PDB entry 7RQX | electron microscopy, 3.36 A resolution | chains C and D of the 4 polymer chains in the assembly

== Chain C (and D) ==
Name: Transient receptor potential cation channel subfamily V member 1
From: Rattus norvegicus
Notes: chain D of this document is another copy of the same molecule, construct and numbering; everything in this record applies to it too
Reference sequence: O35433 (TRPV1_RAT); numbering as in UniProt (aligned over 1-838)
Sequence (868 residues; row label = number of the first residue in the row):
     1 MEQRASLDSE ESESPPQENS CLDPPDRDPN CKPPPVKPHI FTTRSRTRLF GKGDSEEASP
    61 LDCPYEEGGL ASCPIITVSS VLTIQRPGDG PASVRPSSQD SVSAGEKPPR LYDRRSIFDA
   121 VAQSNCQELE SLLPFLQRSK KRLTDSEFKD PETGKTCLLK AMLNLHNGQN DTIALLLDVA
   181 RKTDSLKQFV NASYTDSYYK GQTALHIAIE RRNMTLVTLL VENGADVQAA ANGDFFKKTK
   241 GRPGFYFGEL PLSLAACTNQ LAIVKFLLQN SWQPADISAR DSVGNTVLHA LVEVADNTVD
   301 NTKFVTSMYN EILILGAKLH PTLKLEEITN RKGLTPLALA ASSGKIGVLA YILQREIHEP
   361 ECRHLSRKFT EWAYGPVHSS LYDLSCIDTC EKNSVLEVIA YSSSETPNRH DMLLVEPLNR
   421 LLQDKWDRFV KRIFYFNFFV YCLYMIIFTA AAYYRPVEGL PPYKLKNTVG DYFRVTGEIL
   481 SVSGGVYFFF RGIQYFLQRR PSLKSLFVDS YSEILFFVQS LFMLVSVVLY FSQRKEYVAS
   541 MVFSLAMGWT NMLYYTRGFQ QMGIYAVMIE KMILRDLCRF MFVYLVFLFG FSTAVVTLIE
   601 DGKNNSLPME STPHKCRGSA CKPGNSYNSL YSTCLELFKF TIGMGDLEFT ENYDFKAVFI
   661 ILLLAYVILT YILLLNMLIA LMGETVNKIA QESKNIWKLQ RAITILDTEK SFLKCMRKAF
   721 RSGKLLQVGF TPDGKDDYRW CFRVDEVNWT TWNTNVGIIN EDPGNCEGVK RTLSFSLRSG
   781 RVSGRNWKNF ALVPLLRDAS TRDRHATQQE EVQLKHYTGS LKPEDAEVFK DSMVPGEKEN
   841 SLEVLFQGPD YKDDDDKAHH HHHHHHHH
Unresolved in the structure: 1-202, 224-247, 603-624, 753-868
Differences from the reference sequence: expression tag (839-868)
Disulfides: Cys386-Cys390
Metal / ion sites: Na+: Gly643 (shared with 1 residue of chain A; 1 residue of chain B; Gly643(D) of chain D)
Ligand contacts:
  - resiniferatoxin (6EU), molecule 1: Phe507, Tyr511, Ser512, Leu515, Phe516, Phe543, Ala546, Met547, Thr550, Asn551, Leu553, Tyr554, Arg557, Ala566, Ile569, Glu570, Ile573, Leu577
  - resiniferatoxin (6EU), molecule 2: Phe587, Phe591, Leu662, Ala665, Ile668, Leu669
  - 6OU ([(2R)-1-[2-azanylethoxy(oxidanyl)phosphoryl]oxy-3-hexadecanoyloxy-propan-2-yl] (Z)-octadec-9-enoate), molecule 1: Ile446, Thr449, Tyr453, Tyr454, Trp549
  - 6OU, molecule 2: Phe448, Glu478, Ile479, Ser481, Val482, Ser526, Val527, Tyr530, Phe531, Met541
  - 6OU, molecule 3: Leu585, Val586, Phe589, Leu630
  - 6OU, molecule 4: Leu585, Leu588, Ser629, Tyr631, Cys634, Leu635, Phe638
  - 6OU, molecule 5: Lys656, Ala657, Ile660, Ile661, Leu664, Ile668
  - LBN (1-palmitoyl-2-oleoyl-sn-glycero-3-phosphocholine), molecule 1: Asn437, Val440, Tyr441, Leu443, Tyr444, Leu480, Ser483, Gly484, Tyr487, Phe488, Arg491, Ser512, Glu513, Phe516, Tyr554, Tyr555, Asp707
  - LBN, molecule 2: Ile446, Ile447, Ala450, Ala451, Tyr453, Tyr454, Gly470, Asp471, Phe473, Arg474, Thr476, Gly477, Leu480
UniProt features mapped onto this chain:
  - region: Glu684 to Phe712 (AD), Glu767 to Thr801 (Interaction with calmodulin), Leu777 to Leu792 (Required for PIP2-mediated channel inhibition)
  - motif: Gly643 to Asp646 (Selectivity filter)
  - binding site (ATP): Arg115, Lys155, Lys160, Asn164, Tyr199 to Gln202, Glu210, Arg211
  - binding site (resiniferatoxin): Tyr511, Ser512, Thr550, Arg557
  - binding site (Na(+)): Gly643
  - binding site (Ca(2+)): Asp646
  - modified residue: Ser116 (Phosphoserine), Thr144 (Phosphothreonine), Thr370 (Phosphothreonine), Ser502 (Phosphoserine), Thr704 (Phosphothreonine), Ser774 (Phosphoserine), Ser800 (Phosphoserine), Ser820 (Phosphoserine)
  - glycosylation: Asn604 (N-linked (GlcNAc...) asparagine)
  - mutagenesis: Arg114 (R114E: Abolishes capsaicin-evoked current and binding to resiniferatoxin; Abolishes sensitivity to acid), Arg115 (R115D: Abolishes capsaicin-evoked current and binding to resiniferatoxin), Ser116 (S116A: Abolishes phosphorylation by PKCM and enhances channel response to capsaicin by PKCM), Lys155 (K155A: Abolishes ATP binding. Abolishes CALM binding. Impairs normal desensitization by repeated exposure to capsaicin), Lys160 (K160A: Abolishes ATP binding. Abolishes CALM binding), Tyr199 (Y199A: Strongly reduces affinity for ATP; when associated with A-202), Gln202 (Q202A: Strongly reduces affinity for ATP; when associated with A-199), Ser502 (S502A: Largely reduces PMA enhancement of capsaicin-evoked currents, but no effect on direct activation by PMA. Loss of activation by capsaicin and loss of vanilloid binding ...), Tyr511 (Y511A: Loss of sensitivity to capsaicin), Met547 (M547L: Reduces binding to resiniferatoxin), Thr550 (T550I: Reduces sensitivity to capsaicin 10-fold; no effect on sensitivity to resiniferatoxin. Reduces binding to resiniferatoxin), Glu636 (E636K: Abolishes channel activity. Restored channel activity; when associated with E-639; E636Q: Slight modification of pore attributes), 12 further mutagenesis entries in UniProt

== How chain C and chain D interact ==
Contacting residue pairs (57; chain C residue first):
  Arg212(C) with Trp752(D)
  Thr258(C) with Trp752(D), hydrogen bond (backbone-side chain)
  Asn259(C) with Trp752(D)
  Arg579(C) with Gln561(D); Met562(D); Tyr565(D)
  Phe582(C) with Met562(D), hydrophobic
  Val583(C) with Tyr565(D), hydrophobic
  Val586(C) with Trp549(D); Thr550(D)
  Phe587(C) with Leu553(D), hydrophobic
  Phe589(C) with Trp549(D), hydrophobic
  Gly590(C) with Trp549(D)
  Phe591(C) with Thr550(D)
  Thr593(C) with Thr449(D); Leu545(D); Trp549(D)
  Ala594(C) with Val542(D); Ala546(D), hydrophobic
  Val596(C) with Tyr453(D), hydrophobic
  Thr597(C) with Tyr453(D); Arg455(D), hydrogen bond (backbone-side chain); Val542(D)
  Leu598(C) with Val542(D), hydrophobic
  Glu600(C) with Arg455(D), salt bridge; Val457(D)
  Asn628(C) with Tyr453(D), hydrogen bond (backbone-side chain)
  Gly643(C) with Gly643(D)
  Gly645(C) with Met644(D)
  Leu647(C) with Met644(D), hydrophobic
  Phe655(C) with Lys535(D); Glu536(D)
  Val658(C) with Ala539(D), hydrophobic; Phe543(D), hydrophobic
  Ile661(C) with Phe543(D), hydrophobic
  Leu662(C) with Val542(D), hydrophobic
  Leu664(C) with Phe638(D), hydrophobic
  Val667(C) with Ile642(D), hydrophobic
  Ile668(C) with Leu577(D), hydrophobic
  Leu669(C) with Ile573(D), hydrophobic
  Ile672(C) with Met682(D)
  Leu673(C) with Met572(D), hydrophobic; Ile573(D), hydrophobic; Leu577(D), hydrophobic
  Leu674(C) with Ile569(D), hydrophobic
  Asn676(C) with Ile679(D); Met682(D)
  Met677(C) with Tyr565(D), hydrophobic; Met572(D), hydrophobic; Val686(D), hydrophobic
  Ala680(C) with Val686(D), hydrophobic
  Leu681(C) with Tyr565(D), hydrophobic; Met568(D), hydrophobic; Val686(D), hydrophobic
  Glu684(C) with Val686(D); Asn687(D); Ala690(D)
Interface residues without a listed pair, chain C (47 interface residues in all): Val294, Arg575, Asp576, Phe580, Leu630, Phe640, Asp646, Glu648, Lys656, Tyr671
Interface residues without a listed pair, chain D (41 interface residues in all): Ala452, Val538, Tyr631, Leu635, Lys639, Leu675, Leu678, Gly683, Trp749

== Overview ==
47 residues of chain C and 41 residues of chain D are in contact, with 3 hydrogen bonds and 1 salt bridge.
Polar pairs include Glu600(C)-Arg455(D), Thr258(C)-Trp752(D) and Thr597(C)-Arg455(D). Chain C binds compound
LBN, 5 copies of compound 6OU and resiniferatoxin.
Both chains are Transient receptor potential cation channel subfamily V member 1 (Rattus norvegicus). Entry
7RQX (Cryo-EM structure of the full-length TRPV1 with RTx at 25 degrees Celsius, in an intermediate-open state
...) was determined by electron microscopy (same publication as 7RQU, 7RQV, 7RQW, 7RQY and 7RQZ).
